PDB entry 8D3Q | electron microscopy, 3.90 A resolution | chains C and J of the 10 polymer chains in the assembly

[Chain C]
Protein: CRISPR-associated endonuclease Cas1
From: Alkalihalobacillus halodurans C-125
Notes: EC 3.1.-.-
Reference sequence: Q9KFX9 (Q9KFX9_ALKHC); residues 1-343 here = UniProt positions 1-343
Amino-acid sequence (343 residues; each row starts with the number of its first residue):
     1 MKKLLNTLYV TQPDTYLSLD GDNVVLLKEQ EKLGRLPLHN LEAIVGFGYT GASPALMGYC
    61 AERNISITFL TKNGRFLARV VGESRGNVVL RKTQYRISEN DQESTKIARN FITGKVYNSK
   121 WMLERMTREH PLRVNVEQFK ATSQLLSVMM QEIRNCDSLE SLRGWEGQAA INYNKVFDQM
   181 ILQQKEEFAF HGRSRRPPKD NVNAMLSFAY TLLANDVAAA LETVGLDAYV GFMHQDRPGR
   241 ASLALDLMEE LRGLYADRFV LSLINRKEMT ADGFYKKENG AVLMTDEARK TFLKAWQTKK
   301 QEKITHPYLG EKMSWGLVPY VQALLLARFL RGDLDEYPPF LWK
What the authors report for this chain:
  - catalytic residues: Glu-166 (proposed by the authors, not directly observed)

[Chain J]
Protein: CRISPR-associated exonuclease Cas4
From: Alkalihalobacillus halodurans C-125
Notes: EC 3.1.12.1
Reference sequence: A0A4Y7WTW2 (A0A4Y7WTW2_ALKHA); residues 3-219 here = UniProt positions 3-219
Amino-acid sequence (218 residues; each row starts with the number of its first residue):
     2 ASNEEDRYLM LSGLQHFQFC KRQWALIHIE QQWEENVRTI EGQHLHKKAD QPFMKEKRGS
    62 KLTVRAMPIQ SKNLQISGIC DVVEFVQDSE GIELSGVSGS YKAFPVEYKR GKPKKGDEDI
   122 VQLVAQAMCL EEMLVCRIDK GYLFYNEIKH RVEVPITDAL RDKVVQMAKE MHHYYENRHT
   182 PKVKTGPFCN NCSLQSICLP KLMNKRSVKR YIEGRLSE
Not modelled in the structure: 2, 35-61
Construct notes: expression tag (2); conflict Met-11 (Leu in A0A4Y7WTW2), Ser-101 (Cys in A0A4Y7WTW2)
Ion coordination: 4Fe-4S cluster Fe: Cys-21, Cys-190, Cys-193, Cys-199
Ligand contacts: 4Fe-4S cluster (SF4): Cys-21, Arg-23, Gln-24, Leu-27, Thr-186, Phe-189, Cys-190, Cys-193, Leu-195, Gln-196, Cys-199, Pro-201
What the authors report for this chain:
  - mutagenesis - Q44A, S194A: decreased catalytic activity
  - mutagenesis - Q16A, Q24A: abolished catalytic activity
  - specificity-determining residues: Gln-16, Gln-24
  - mutagenesis - K206A/R207A/K210A/R211A: unchanged catalytic activity on HSI substrate

[How chain C and chain J interact]
Residue-residue contacts - 7 pairs, chain C then chain J:
  Arg-196(C) / Glu-6(J)  salt bridge
  Arg-196(C) / Gln-71(J)
  Arg-237(C) / Asp-7(J)  salt bridge
  Pro-238(C) / Gln-32(J)
  Arg-240(C) / Asp-7(J)  salt bridge
  Glu-278(C) / Leu-63(J)
  Glu-278(C) / Val-65(J)
Interface residues without a listed pair, chain C (7 interface residues in all): Pro-197, Gly-239
Interface residues without a listed pair, chain J (10 interface residues in all): His-29, Ile-30, Pro-69, Tyr-176

[Summary]
7 residues of chain C and 10 residues of chain J are in contact, with 3 salt bridges. Polar pairs include
Arg-196(C)/Glu-6(J), Arg-237(C)/Asp-7(J) and Arg-240(C)/Asp-7(J). Ligands of chain J: 4Fe-4S cluster. From the
paper: the catalytic residue Glu-166(C); Q44A and S194A of chain J reduce catalytic activity; 5 substitutions
were tested in all.
Chain C is CRISPR-associated endonuclease Cas1 and chain J is CRISPR-associated exonuclease Cas4, both from
Alkalihalobacillus halodurans C-125; the structure, Type I-C Cas4-Cas1-Cas2 complex bound to a PAM/NoPAM
prespacer, was determined by electron microscopy together with 8D3L, 8D3M and 8D3P from the same study.
